2FEE - chains I and L of the 6 polymer chains in the assembly; structure by X-ray diffraction, 3.20 A resolution.

Chain I:
Protein: Fab fragment, heavy chain
From: Homo sapiens
Notes: fragment: Heavy Chain; antibody fragment or engineered binder
Chain sequence (222 residues; numbered 1 to 222; the number before each row is that of its first residue):
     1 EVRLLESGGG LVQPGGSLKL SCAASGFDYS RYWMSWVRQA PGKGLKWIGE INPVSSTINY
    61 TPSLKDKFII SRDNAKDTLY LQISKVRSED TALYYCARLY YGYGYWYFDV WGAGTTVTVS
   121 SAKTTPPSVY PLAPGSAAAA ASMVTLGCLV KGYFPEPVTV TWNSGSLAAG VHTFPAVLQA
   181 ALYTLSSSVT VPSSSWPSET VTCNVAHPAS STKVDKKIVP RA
Not modelled in the structure: 1
Disulfides: Cys22-Cys96, Cys148-Cys203

Chain L:
Protein: Fab fragment, light chain
From: Homo sapiens
Notes: fragment: Light Chain; antibody fragment or engineered binder
Chain sequence (211 residues; row label = number of the first residue in the row):
     1 DIVLTQSPAI MSAAPGDKVT MTCSASSSVS YIHWYQQKSG TSPKRWIYDT SKLTSGVPVR
    61 FSGSGSGTSY SLTINTMEAE DAATYYCQQW SSHPQTFGGG TKLEILRADA APTVSIFPPS
   121 SEQLTSGGAS VVCFLNNFYP KDINVKWKID GSERQNGVLN SWTDQDSKDS TYSMSSTLTL
   181 TKDEYERHNS YTCEATHKTS TSPIVKSFNR A
Disulfides: Cys23-Cys87, Cys133-Cys193

Interface between chain I and chain L:
Pairs across the interface (85; chain I residue first):
  Val37(I) - Phe97(L)  hydrophobic
  Gln39(I) - Gln37(L)  hydrogen bond
  Gln39(I) - Tyr86(L)  hydrogen bond
  Gly44(I) - Tyr86(L)
  Leu45(I) - Tyr86(L)  hydrophobic
  Leu45(I) - Phe97(L)  hydrophobic
  Trp47(I) - His93(L)
  Trp47(I) - Pro94(L)  hydrophobic
  Trp47(I) - Gln95(L)
  Glu50(I) - Trp90(L)
  Glu50(I) - His93(L)  salt bridge
  Asn59(I) - His93(L)
  Tyr95(I) - Gln37(L)  hydrogen bond
  Tyr95(I) - Ser42(L)
  Tyr95(I) - Pro43(L)
  Leu99(I) - Trp90(L)  hydrophobic
  Gly102(I) - Asp49(L)
  Tyr103(I) - Tyr31(L)
  Tyr103(I) - Asp49(L)  hydrogen bond (backbone-side chain)
  Tyr103(I) - Lys52(L)
  Tyr105(I) - Tyr31(L)  hydrophobic
  Tyr105(I) - His33(L)  hydrogen bond (backbone-side chain)
  Tyr105(I) - Asp49(L)
  Tyr105(I) - Trp90(L)
  Tyr105(I) - Ser91(L)
  Trp106(I) - His33(L)  hydrogen bond (backbone-side chain)
  Trp106(I) - Gln88(L)  hydrogen bond (backbone-side chain)
  Trp106(I) - Trp90(L)
  Tyr107(I) - His33(L)
  Tyr107(I) - Tyr35(L)
  Tyr107(I) - Arg45(L)
  Tyr107(I) - Tyr48(L)  hydrophobic
  Tyr107(I) - Gln88(L)
  Phe108(I) - Tyr35(L)  hydrogen bond (backbone-side chain)
  Phe108(I) - Arg45(L)
  Phe108(I) - Gln88(L)
  Phe108(I) - Trp90(L)  hydrophobic
  Phe108(I) - Gln95(L)
  Phe108(I) - Phe97(L)  hydrophobic
  Asp109(I) - Arg45(L)  salt bridge
  Trp111(I) - Tyr35(L)
  Trp111(I) - Pro43(L)
  Trp111(I) - Phe97(L)  hydrophobic
  Gly112(I) - Ser42(L)  hydrogen bond (backbone-side chain)
  Ala113(I) - Ser42(L)  hydrogen bond (backbone-side chain)
  Tyr130(I) - Ser120(L)
  Tyr130(I) - Gln123(L)
  Tyr130(I) - Ser126(L)  hydrogen bond
  Pro131(I) - Ser120(L)
  Pro131(I) - Glu122(L)
  Leu132(I) - Phe117(L)
  Ala133(I) - Phe117(L)
  Ala133(I) - Pro118(L)
  Gly135(I) - Pro118(L)
  Thr145(I) - Ser115(L)
  Thr145(I) - Phe117(L)
  Leu149(I) - Val132(L)  hydrophobic
  Lys151(I) - Gln123(L)
  Lys151(I) - Ser130(L)
  His172(I) - Asn136(L)
  His172(I) - Asn137(L)  hydrogen bond
  His172(I) - Ser173(L)  hydrogen bond
  Thr173(I) - Thr163(L)
  Phe174(I) - Phe134(L)  hydrophobic
  Phe174(I) - Asn136(L)
  Phe174(I) - Ser161(L)
  Phe174(I) - Thr163(L)
  Phe174(I) - Ser173(L)
  Phe174(I) - Met174(L)
  Phe174(I) - Ser175(L)
  Pro175(I) - Ser161(L)  hydrogen bond (backbone-side chain)
  Pro175(I) - Trp162(L)
  Val177(I) - Leu159(L)  hydrophobic
  Val177(I) - Asn160(L)
  Val177(I) - Ser161(L)
  Gln179(I) - Leu159(L)
  Ser186(I) - Phe134(L)
  Ser186(I) - Ser175(L)
  Ser188(I) - Phe134(L)
  Ser188(I) - Asn136(L)  hydrogen bond
  Lys216(I) - Glu122(L)  salt bridge
  Arg221(I) - Pro118(L)  hydrogen bond (side chain-backbone)
  Arg221(I) - Pro119(L)
  Arg221(I) - Ser120(L)
  Arg221(I) - Ser121(L)
Other interface residues (no listed pair), chain I (45 interface residues in all): Lys43, Lys46, Pro62, Gly114, Pro134, Leu146, Gly147, Ser187
Other interface residues (no listed pair), chain L (45 interface residues in all): Asp1, Ser30, Thr41, Thr177, Thr179

In short:
Chain I and chain L each contribute 45 residues to their interface, with 16 hydrogen bonds and 3 salt bridges.
Among the polar pairs are Glu50(I)-His93(L), Asp109(I)-Arg45(L) and Lys216(I)-Glu122(L).
Chain I is Fab fragment, heavy chain and chain L is Fab fragment, light chain, both from Homo sapiens; the
structure, Structure of the Cl-/H+ exchanger CLC-ec1 from E.Coli in NaBr, was determined by X-ray diffraction
(same publication as 2FEC and 2FED).
